PDB entry 4L3G | X-ray diffraction, 2.05 A resolution | chains D and F of the 6 polymer chains in the assembly

== Chain D (and F) ==
Name: methylamine dehydrogenase heavy chain
Organism: Paracoccus denitrificans
Notes: EC 1.4.99.3; chain F of this document is another copy of the same molecule, construct and numbering; everything in this record applies to it too
UniProtKB: A1BB97 (A1BB97_PARDP); residues 2-386 here correspond to UniProt positions 33-417 (UniProt number = residue number + 31)
Amino-acid sequence (385 residues; row label = number of the first residue in the row):
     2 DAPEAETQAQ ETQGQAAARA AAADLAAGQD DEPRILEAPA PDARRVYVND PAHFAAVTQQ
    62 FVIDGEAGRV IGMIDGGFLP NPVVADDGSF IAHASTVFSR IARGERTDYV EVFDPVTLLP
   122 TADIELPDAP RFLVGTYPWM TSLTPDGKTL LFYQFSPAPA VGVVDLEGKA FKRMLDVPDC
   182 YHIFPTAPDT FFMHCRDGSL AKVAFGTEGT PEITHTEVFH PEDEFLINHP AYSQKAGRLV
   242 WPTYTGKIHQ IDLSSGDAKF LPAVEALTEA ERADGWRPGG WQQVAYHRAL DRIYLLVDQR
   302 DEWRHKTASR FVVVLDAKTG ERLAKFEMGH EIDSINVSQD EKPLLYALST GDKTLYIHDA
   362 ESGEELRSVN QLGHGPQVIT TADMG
Not modelled in the structure: 2-10
Disulfides: C181-C196

== Chain D / chain F interface ==
Pairs across the interface - 19 pairs, chain D then chain F:
  V58(D) with V58(F), hydrophobic
  G77(D) with I102(F)
  G78(D) with I102(F)
  S100(D) with V98(F)
  R101(D) with Y110(F); D124(F), salt bridge
  I102(D) with V58(F), hydrophobic; G77(F); G78(F); Y110(F)
  A103(D) with D76(F)
  R104(D) with E112(F), salt bridge; P121(F)
  Y110(D) with R101(F); I102(F)
  E112(D) with R104(F), salt bridge
  P121(D) with R104(F)
  D124(D) with R101(F), salt bridge
  H375(D) with H375(F)
Other interface residues (no listed pair), chain D (17 interface residues in all): D76, V98, T108, F114
Other interface residues (no listed pair), chain F (15 interface residues in all): S100, A103

== In short ==
The interface between chain D and chain F involves 17 residues on one side and 15 on the other; the contacts
include 4 salt bridges. Polar pairs include R101(D)-D124(F) and R104(D)-E112(F).
Both chains are methylamine dehydrogenase heavy chain (Paracoccus denitrificans). Entry 4L3G (Crystal
Structure of the E113Q-MauG/pre-Methylamine Dehydrogenase Complex Aged 120 Days) was determined by X-ray
diffraction, deposited together with 4L1Q and 4L3H.
